4WPY - chain A; structure by X-ray diffraction, 1.50 A resolution.

[Chain A]
Molecule: protein DL-Rv1738
UniProtKB: P9WLS2 (Y1738_MYCTO); numbering as in UniProt (aligned over 1-94)
Chain sequence (94 residues; row label = number of the first residue in the row):
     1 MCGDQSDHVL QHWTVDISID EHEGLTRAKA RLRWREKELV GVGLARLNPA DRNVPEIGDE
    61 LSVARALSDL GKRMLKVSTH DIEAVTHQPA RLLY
Unresolved in the structure: 1-6
Small-molecule neighbours: trifluoroacetic acid (TFA): Leu-25, Leu-44, Arg-46
Reported in the primary citation:
  - mutagenesis - E36A/K37A/E38A: decreased stability

[In short]
Bound to chain A: trifluoroacetic acid. From the paper: E36A/K37A/E38A reduce stability.
Chain A is protein DL-Rv1738; the structure, Racemic crystal structure of Rv1738 from Mycobacterium
tuberculosis (Form-II), was determined by X-ray diffraction (same publication as 4WSP).
